Entry 9H4E (X-ray diffraction, 2.35 A resolution); this record covers chains B and A of the 4 polymer chains in the assembly.

[Chain B]
Name: Trans-aconitate decarboxylase 1
Organism: Mycosarcoma maydis
Notes: EC 4.1.1.113
UniProtKB: A0A0U2UYC4 (TAD1_USTMD); the construct lacks a stretch of the UniProt sequence and is renumbered around it, so the offset changes along the chain: 1-113 = UniProt 1-113; 115-124 = UniProt 114-123; 125-488 = UniProt 125-488; 489-492 = UniProt 490-493
Amino-acid sequence (493 residues; row label = number of the first residue in the row; note: 1 number in that range is skipped by the numbering (no residue carries it; nothing is unmodelled there)):
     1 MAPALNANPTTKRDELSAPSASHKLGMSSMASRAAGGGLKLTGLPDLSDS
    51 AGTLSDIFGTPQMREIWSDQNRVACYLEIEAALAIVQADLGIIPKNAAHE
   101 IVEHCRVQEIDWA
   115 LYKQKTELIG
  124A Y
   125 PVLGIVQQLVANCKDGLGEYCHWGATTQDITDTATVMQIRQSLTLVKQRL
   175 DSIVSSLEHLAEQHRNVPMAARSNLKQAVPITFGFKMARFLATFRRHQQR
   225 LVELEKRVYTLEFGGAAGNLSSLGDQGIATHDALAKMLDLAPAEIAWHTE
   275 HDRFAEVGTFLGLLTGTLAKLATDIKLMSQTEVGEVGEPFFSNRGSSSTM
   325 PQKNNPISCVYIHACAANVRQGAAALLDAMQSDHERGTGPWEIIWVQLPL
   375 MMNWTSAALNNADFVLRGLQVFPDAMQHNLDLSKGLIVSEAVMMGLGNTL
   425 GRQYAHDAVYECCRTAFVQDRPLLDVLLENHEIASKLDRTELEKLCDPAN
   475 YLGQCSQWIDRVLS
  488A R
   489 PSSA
Disordered / not traced: 1-58, 115-122, 124A, 314-331, 488A, 490-492
Differences from the reference sequence: conflict Phe315 (Ile in A0A0U2UYC4)
Metal / ion sites: Mg2+ near Glu359 (its only coordinating residue here)

[Chain A]
Name: Trans-aconitate decarboxylase 1
Organism: Mycosarcoma maydis
Notes: EC 4.1.1.113
UniProtKB: A0A0U2UYC4 (TAD1_USTMD); the construct lacks a stretch of the UniProt sequence and is renumbered around it, so the offset changes along the chain: 1-115 = UniProt 1-115; 117-124 = UniProt 116-123; 125-488 = UniProt 125-488; 489-492 = UniProt 490-493
Amino-acid sequence (493 residues; row label = number of the first residue in the row; note: 1 number in that range is skipped by the numbering (no residue carries it; nothing is unmodelled there)):
     1 MAPALNANPTTKRDELSAPSASHKLGMSSMASRAAGGGLKLTGLPDLSDS
    51 AGTLSDIFGTPQMREIWSDQNRVACYLEIEAALAIVQADLGIIPKNAAHE
   101 IVEHCRVQEIDWALY
   117 KQKTELIG
  124A Y
   125 PVLGIVQQLVANCKDGLGEYCHWGATTQDITDTATVMQIRQSLTLVKQRL
   175 DSIVSSLEHLAEQHRNVPMAARSNLKQAVPITFGFKMARFLATFRRHQQR
   225 LVELEKRVYTLEFGGAAGNLSSLGDQGIATHDALAKMLDLAPAEIAWHTE
   275 HDRFAEVGTFLGLLTGTLAKLATDIKLMSQTEVGEVGEPFFSNRGSSSTM
   325 PQKNNPISCVYIHACAANVRQGAAALLDAMQSDHERGTGPWEIIWVQLPL
   375 MMNWTSAALNNADFVLRGLQVFPDAMQHNLDLSKGLIVSEAVMMGLGNTL
   425 GRQYAHDAVYECCRTAFVQDRPLLDVLLENHEIASKLDRTELEKLCDPAN
   475 YLGQCSQWIDRVLS
  488A R
   489 PSSA
Disordered / not traced: 1-58, 117-122, 124A, 314-331, 488A, 490-492
Differences from the reference sequence: conflict Phe315 (Ile in A0A0U2UYC4)

[Chain B / chain A interface]
Contacting residue pairs (37; chain B residue first):
  Ile123(B) with Tyr335(A)
  Val334(B) with Thr362(A); Gly363(A)
  Tyr335(B) with Glu366(A)
  His337(B) with Gly363(A); Pro364(A)
  Ala338(B) with Gly363(A); Glu366(A); Ile367(A), hydrophobic
  Ala341(B) with Asp352(A); Ile367(A), hydrophobic
  Asn342(B) with Ile367(A); Val370(A); Gln371(A), hydrogen bond
  Arg344(B) with Asp352(A), salt bridge
  Gln345(B) with Gln345(A), hydrogen bond; Ala348(A); Ala349(A)
  Ala348(B) with Gln345(A)
  Ala349(B) with Gln345(A)
  Asp352(B) with Arg344(A), salt bridge
  Asp357(B) with Lys300(A), salt bridge
  Thr362(B) with Val334(A)
  Gly363(B) with Val334(A); His337(A); Ala338(A)
  Pro364(B) with His337(A)
  Glu366(B) with Tyr335(A); Ala338(A)
  Ile367(B) with His337(A); Ala338(A), hydrophobic; Ala341(A), hydrophobic; Asn342(A)
  Val370(B) with Asn342(A); Trp378(A), hydrophobic
  Gln371(B) with Asn342(A), hydrogen bond
  Trp378(B) with Val370(A), hydrophobic
Also at the interface, not in a pair above, chain B (22 interface residues in all): Leu374
Also at the interface, not in a pair above, chain A (21 interface residues in all): Leu374

[Overview]
22 residues of chain B face 21 of chain A across their interface; the contacts include 3 hydrogen bonds and 3
salt bridges. Among the polar pairs are Arg344(B)-Asp352(A), Asp357(B)-Lys300(A) and Asn342(B)-Gln371(A).
Chain B and chain A are both Trans-aconitate decarboxylase 1 (Mycosarcoma maydis); the structure,
trans-aconitate decarboxylase Tad1- wild type binding with glycerol, was determined by X-ray diffraction
together with 9H3I, 9H4G and 9H4H from the same study.
